Entry 6CUK (X-ray diffraction, 1.47 A resolution); this record covers chain A.

# Chain A
Name: Cytochrome c
Organism: Rhodothermus marinus
UniProtKB: B3FQS5 (B3FQS5_RHOMR); residues 8-124 here correspond to UniProt positions 36-152 (UniProt number = residue number + 28)
Amino-acid sequence (123 residues; numbered 2 to 124; the number before each row is that of its first residue):
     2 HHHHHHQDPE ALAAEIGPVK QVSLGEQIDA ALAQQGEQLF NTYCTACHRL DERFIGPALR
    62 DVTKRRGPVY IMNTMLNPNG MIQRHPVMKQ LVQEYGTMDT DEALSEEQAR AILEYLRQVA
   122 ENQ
Unresolved in the structure: 2-8, 124
Covalently attached groups: heme c (HEC) linked to C45, C48
Sequence notes: expression tag (2-7); engineered mutation T75 (Val103 in B3FQS5), D100 (Met128 in B3FQS5), E103 (Met131 in B3FQS5)
Ion coordination: heme c Fe near H49 (its only coordinating residue here)
Ligand contacts: heme c (HEC): Y44, A47, H49, I56, G57, P58, L60, V63, R66, R67, Y71, I72, T75, M76, I83, V88, M89, L92, V93, Y96, G97, M99, D100, T101, E103, L105, I113, L117
What the authors report for this chain:
  - conformationally variable residues (order/disorder transition): D100 to D102
  - conformationally variable residues (loop rearrangement): T98 to E103 (from molecular simulation)
  - mutagenesis - V75T/M100D/M103E: increased catalytic activity (carbene transfer activity) (citing earlier work)

# Overview
Covalently linked heme c: at C45. The paper reports that V75T/M100D/M103E increase catalytic activity (carbene
transfer activity); conformational variability at D100 and T98.
Chain A is Cytochrome c (Rhodothermus marinus); the structure, Engineered Cytochrome c from Rhodothermus
marinus, Rma TDE, was determined by X-ray diffraction (same publication as 6CUN).
